Entry 6P81 (X-ray diffraction, 1.75 A resolution); this record covers chains A and B.

Chain A:
Name: Ubiquitin-like protein SMT3, Beta sliding clamp
From: Saccharomyces cerevisiae (strain ATCC 204508 / S288c)
Notes: fragment: KlpnA.17987.a.EN11
Reference sequence: chimeric construct of Q12306, W1BGQ6: residues -85 to 0 from Q12306 (SMT3_YEAST) positions 13-98 (UniProt number = residue number + 98); residues 1-366 from W1BGQ6 positions 1-366 (same numbers)
Sequence (462 residues; row label = number of the first residue in the row; numbers below 1 keep their minus sign (Met-95 is residue -95)):
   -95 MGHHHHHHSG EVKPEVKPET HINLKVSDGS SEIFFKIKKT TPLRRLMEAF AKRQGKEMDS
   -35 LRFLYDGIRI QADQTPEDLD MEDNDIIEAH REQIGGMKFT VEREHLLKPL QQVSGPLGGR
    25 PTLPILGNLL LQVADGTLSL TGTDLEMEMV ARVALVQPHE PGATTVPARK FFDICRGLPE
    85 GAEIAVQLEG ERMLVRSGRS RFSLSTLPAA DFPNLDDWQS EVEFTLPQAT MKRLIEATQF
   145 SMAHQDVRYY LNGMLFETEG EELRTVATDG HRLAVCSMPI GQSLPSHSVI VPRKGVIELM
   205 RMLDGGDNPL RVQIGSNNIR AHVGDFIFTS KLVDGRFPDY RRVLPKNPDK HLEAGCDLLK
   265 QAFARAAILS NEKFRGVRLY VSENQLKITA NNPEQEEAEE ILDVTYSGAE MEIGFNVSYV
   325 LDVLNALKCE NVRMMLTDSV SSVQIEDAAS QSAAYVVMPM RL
Disordered / not traced: -95 to -78, 21-22, 209-210
Sequence notes: initiating methionine (-95); expression tag (-94 to -86)
Metal / ion sites: Ca2+: Glu6, Gly85, Glu87
Residues lining bound ligands: PG5 (1-methoxy-2-[2-(2-methoxy-ethoxy]-ethane): Arg96, Leu98, Arg105, Phe106, Ser107
UniProt features mapped onto this chain:
  - cross-link: Gly0 (Glycyl lysine isopeptide (Gly-Lys) (interchain with K-? in acceptor proteins))

Chain B:
Name: Griselimycin
From: Streptomyces caelicus
Sequence (11 residues; row label = number of the first residue in the row):
  1001 XVXXLXLVPX G
Covalently attached groups: covalent link NZC_1004-Gly1011
Modified residues: ACE (acetyl group) at position 1001, MP8 ((4R)-4-methyl-L-proline) at position 1003, NZC (N-methylidene-L-threonine) at position 1004, MP8 ((4R)-4-methyl-L-proline) at position 1006, MLU (N-methyl-D-leucine) at position 1010; Val1002, Val1008 (N-methylvaline; MVA)

Interface between chain A and chain B:
Contacting residue pairs (24):
  Arg152(A) - Pro1009(B)
  Arg152(A) - MLU_1010(B)
  Tyr154(A) - Pro1009(B)
  Thr172(A) - Leu1005(B)
  Gly174(A) - NZC_1004(B)
  Gly174(A) - Leu1005(B)  hydrogen bond (backbone-backbone)
  Gly174(A) - Leu1007(B)
  Gly174(A) - Gly1011(B)
  His175(A) - Val1002(B)
  His175(A) - MP8_1003(B)
  His175(A) - Leu1005(B)
  Arg176(A) - Leu1005(B)
  Leu177(A) - Leu1005(B)
  Pro242(A) - Leu1007(B)  hydrophobic
  Arg246(A) - MP8_1006(B)
  Val247(A) - Leu1005(B)  hydrophobic
  Val247(A) - Leu1007(B)  hydrophobic
  Val360(A) - Leu1005(B)  hydrophobic
  Met362(A) - MP8_1003(B)
  Met362(A) - NZC_1004(B)
  Pro363(A) - MP8_1003(B)
  Met364(A) - ACE_1001(B)
  Arg365(A) - ACE_1001(B)  hydrogen bond (backbone-backbone)
  Arg365(A) - MP8_1003(B)
Other interface residues (no listed pair), chain A (18 interface residues in all): Leu155, Val344, Ser346
Other interface residues (no listed pair), chain B (11 interface residues in all): Val1008

In short:
Chain A and chain B form an interface of 18 and 11 residues respectively; the contacts include 2 hydrogen
bonds. Backbone hydrogen bonds pair Gly174(A)-Leu1005(B) and Arg365(A)-ACE_1001(B). Ligands of chain A:
compound PG5. Glu6(A), Gly85(A) and Glu87(A) coordinate Ca2+.
Here chain A is Ubiquitin-like protein SMT3, Beta sliding clamp (Saccharomyces cerevisiae (strain ATCC 204508
/ S288c)) and chain B is Griselimycin (Streptomyces caelicus). Entry 6P81 (Structure of DNA polymerase III,
beta subunit/ beta sliding clamp from Klebsiella pneumoniae, expressed with an ...) was determined by X-ray
diffraction.
